5DD1 - chains H and L; structure by X-ray diffraction, 1.60 A resolution.

== Chain H ==
Name: Anti-HIV antibody DH570 fab heavy chain
From: Macaca mulatta
Notes: antibody fragment or engineered binder
Sequence (233 residues; each row starts with the number of its first residue; a row labelled like 82A-82C holds insertion residues (82A, then the next letters in order)):
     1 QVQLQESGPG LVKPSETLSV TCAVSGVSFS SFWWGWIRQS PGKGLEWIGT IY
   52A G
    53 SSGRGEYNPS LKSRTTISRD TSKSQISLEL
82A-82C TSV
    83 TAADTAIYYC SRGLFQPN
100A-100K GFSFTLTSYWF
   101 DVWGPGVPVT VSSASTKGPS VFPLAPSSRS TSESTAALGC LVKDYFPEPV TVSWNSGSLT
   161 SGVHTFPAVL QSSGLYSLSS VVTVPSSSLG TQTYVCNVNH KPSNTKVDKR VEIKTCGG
Not modelled in the structure: 72-76, 127-129, 215-218
Disulfide bonds: Cys-22/Cys-92, Cys-140/Cys-196

== Chain L ==
Name: Anti-HIV antibody DH570 fab light chain
From: Macaca mulatta
Notes: antibody fragment or engineered binder
Sequence (214 residues; numbered 1 to 214; the number before each row is that of its first residue):
     1 DIQVTQSPSS LSASVGDTVT ISCRTSQSIS TWLAWYQVKP GKAPKLLIYT ASSLASGVPS
    61 RFSGSGSGTD FTLTISSLQS EDFATYYCQQ YISLPPTFGL GTKVEIKRAV AAPSVFIFPP
   121 SEDQVKSGTV SVVCLLNNFY PREASVKWKV DGVLKTGNSQ ESVTEQDSKD NTYSLSSTLT
   181 LSNTDYQSHN VYACEVTHQG LSSPVTKSFN RGEC
Not modelled in the structure: 214
Disulfide bonds: Cys-23/Cys-88, Cys-134/Cys-194

== Chain H / chain L interface ==
Pairs across the interface - 66 pairs, chain H then chain L:
  Gln-39(H) / Tyr-87(L)  hydrogen bond
  Gly-44(H) / Leu-100(L)
  Leu-45(H) / Tyr-87(L)  hydrophobic
  Leu-45(H) / Phe-98(L)
  Trp-47(H) / Pro-95(L)  hydrophobic
  Trp-47(H) / Pro-96(L)
  Glu-58(H) / Leu-94(L)
  Asn-60(H) / Pro-95(L)
  Pro-61(H) / Leu-94(L)
  Tyr-91(H) / Pro-44(L)
  Asn-100(H) / Trp-32(L)  hydrogen bond
  Thr-100G(H) / Trp-32(L)
  Thr-100G(H) / Tyr-91(L)
  Thr-100G(H) / Ile-92(L)
  Ser-100H(H) / Tyr-91(L)  hydrogen bond (backbone-backbone)
  Ser-100H(H) / Ile-92(L)
  Ser-100H(H) / Ser-93(L)
  Ser-100H(H) / Leu-94(L)
  Ser-100H(H) / Pro-96(L)
  Tyr-100I(H) / Gln-89(L)  hydrogen bond (backbone-side chain)
  Tyr-100I(H) / Tyr-91(L)
  Tyr-100I(H) / Pro-96(L)
  Trp-100J(H) / Tyr-36(L)
  Trp-100J(H) / Leu-46(L)
  Trp-100J(H) / Tyr-49(L)
  Trp-100J(H) / Gln-89(L)
  Trp-100J(H) / Tyr-91(L)  hydrophobic
  Phe-100K(H) / Tyr-36(L)  hydrogen bond (backbone-side chain)
  Phe-100K(H) / Leu-46(L)
  Phe-100K(H) / Gln-89(L)
  Phe-100K(H) / Phe-98(L)  hydrophobic
  Asp-101(H) / Leu-46(L)
  Trp-103(H) / Tyr-36(L)
  Trp-103(H) / Pro-44(L)  hydrophobic
  Gly-104(H) / Ala-43(L)
  Pro-105(H) / Ala-43(L)  hydrophobic
  Phe-122(H) / Ser-121(L)
  Phe-122(H) / Asp-123(L)
  Phe-122(H) / Gln-124(L)
  Pro-123(H) / Ser-121(L)
  Leu-124(H) / Phe-118(L)
  Leu-124(H) / Val-133(L)  hydrophobic
  Ala-125(H) / Phe-118(L)
  Ala-125(H) / Pro-119(L)
  Glu-133(H) / Lys-207(L)  salt bridge
  Ala-137(H) / Phe-116(L)  hydrophobic
  Ala-137(H) / Phe-118(L)
  Leu-141(H) / Ser-131(L)
  Lys-143(H) / Gln-124(L)
  Lys-143(H) / Ser-131(L)  hydrogen bond
  His-164(H) / Asn-137(L)
  His-164(H) / Asn-138(L)  hydrogen bond
  His-164(H) / Ser-174(L)  hydrogen bond
  Phe-166(H) / Leu-135(L)  hydrophobic
  Phe-166(H) / Ser-162(L)
  Phe-166(H) / Thr-164(L)
  Phe-166(H) / Ser-174(L)
  Phe-166(H) / Leu-175(L)
  Phe-166(H) / Ser-176(L)
  Pro-167(H) / Ser-162(L)  hydrogen bond (backbone-side chain)
  Pro-167(H) / Val-163(L)
  Val-169(H) / Gln-160(L)
  Leu-170(H) / Gln-160(L)
  Val-181(H) / Leu-135(L)  hydrophobic
  Thr-183(H) / Asn-137(L)  hydrogen bond
  Lys-214(H) / Glu-122(L)  salt bridge
Interface residues without a listed pair, chain H (45 interface residues in all): Ile-37, Tyr-59, Gln-98, Leu-100F, Pro-126, Thr-135, Ala-136, Leu-138, Thr-165, Gln-171, Ser-179
Interface residues without a listed pair, chain L (42 interface residues in all): Ala-34, Lys-42, Thr-129, Glu-161, Asp-167, Thr-180

== In short ==
45 residues of chain H and 42 residues of chain L are in contact; the contacts include 10 hydrogen bonds and 2
salt bridges. Polar contacts include Glu-133(H)/Lys-207(L), Lys-214(H)/Glu-122(L) and Gln-39(H)/Tyr-87(L).
Chain H is Anti-HIV antibody DH570 fab heavy chain and chain L is Anti-HIV antibody DH570 fab light chain,
both from Macaca mulatta; the structure, Crystal structures in an anti-HIV antibody lineage from immunization
of Rhesus macaques, was determined by X-ray diffraction, deposited together with 5DD0, 5DD3, 5DD5 and 5DD6.
